Entry 5X5Y (X-ray diffraction, 3.46 A resolution); this record covers chains B and F of the 4 polymer chains in the assembly.

[Chain B]
Name: Probable ATP-binding component of ABC transporter
From: Pseudomonas aeruginosa PAO1
UniProtKB: Q9HVV6 (Q9HVV6_PSEAE); residue numbers follow UniProt; this construct covers 1-241
Chain sequence (247 residues; each row starts with the number of its first residue):
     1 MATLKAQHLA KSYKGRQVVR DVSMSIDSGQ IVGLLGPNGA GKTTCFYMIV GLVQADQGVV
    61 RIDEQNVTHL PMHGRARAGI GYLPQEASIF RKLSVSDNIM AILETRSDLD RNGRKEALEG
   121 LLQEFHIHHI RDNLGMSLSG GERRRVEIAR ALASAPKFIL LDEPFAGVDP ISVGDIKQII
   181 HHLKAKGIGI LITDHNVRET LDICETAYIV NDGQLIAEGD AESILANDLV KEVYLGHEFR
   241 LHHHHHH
Not modelled in the structure: 1, 241-247
Differences from the reference sequence: expression tag (242-247)

[Chain F]
Name: Uncharacterized protein
From: Pseudomonas aeruginosa PAO1
UniProtKB: Q9HXH4 (Q9HXH4_PSEAE); residue numbers follow UniProt; this construct covers 1-362
Chain sequence (362 residues; numbered 1 to 362; the number before each row is that of its first residue):
     1 MIVFRYLSRE VLVTMSAVSA VLLVIIMSGR FIKYLAQAAQ GLLDPGSLFL IMAFRIPGFL
    61 QLILPLGLFL GILLAYGRLY LESEMTVLSA TGMSQKRLLG YTMAPALLVA ILVAWLSLFL
   121 APQGINQFAL LLNKQDTLTE FDTLVPGRFQ AMRDGTRVTY TEELSKDRGE LAGIFISQKD
   181 LNSSNQERGI SILVAEKGTQ NIQADGSRYL ILHNGYRYDG NPGQANYRAI QYDTYGVMLP
   241 KPEASSEVSE RDAVPTADLF GSDNPRYQAE LQWRLSTPLL VFVVTLLAVP LSRVNPRQGR
   301 FLKLLPAILL YMGYLALLIA VRGQLDKGKI PMAIGLWWVH GLFLAIGLLL FYWEPLRLKL
   361 AS
Not modelled in the structure: 182-183, 243-251

[Chain B / chain F interface]
Residue-residue contacts (42):
  Gln-54(B) / Leu-358(F)
  His-69(B) / Leu-358(F)
  His-69(B) / Ala-361(F)
  Leu-70(B) / Leu-358(F)
  Pro-71(B) / Leu-358(F)
  Met-72(B) / Ser-89(F)
  Met-72(B) / Ala-90(F)  hydrophobic
  His-73(B) / Ser-89(F)
  His-73(B) / Gly-92(F)
  His-73(B) / Met-93(F)
  His-73(B) / Ser-94(F)
  Ala-76(B) / Ala-90(F)
  Ala-76(B) / Thr-91(F)
  Ala-76(B) / Gly-92(F)
  Arg-77(B) / Gly-92(F)  hydrogen bond (side chain-backbone)
  Arg-77(B) / Arg-97(F)
  Pro-84(B) / Val-87(F)
  Glu-86(B) / Ser-83(F)  hydrogen bond
  Glu-86(B) / Arg-297(F)
  Ala-87(B) / Glu-82(F)
  Ala-87(B) / Ser-83(F)
  Ser-88(B) / Glu-82(F)
  Ser-88(B) / Ser-83(F)
  Ser-88(B) / Val-87(F)
  Ile-89(B) / Glu-84(F)
  Phe-90(B) / Glu-84(F)
  Phe-90(B) / Leu-88(F)  hydrophobic
  Arg-91(B) / Glu-82(F)  salt bridge
  Arg-91(B) / Glu-84(F)  hydrogen bond (backbone-side chain)
  Lys-92(B) / Tyr-6(F)
  Lys-92(B) / Glu-10(F)  salt bridge
  Leu-93(B) / Ile-2(F)  hydrophobic
  Leu-93(B) / Tyr-6(F)  hydrophobic
  Asp-97(B) / Ile-2(F)
  Met-100(B) / Ile-2(F)  hydrophobic
  Ala-101(B) / Ile-2(F)
  Ile-102(B) / Thr-91(F)
  Glu-104(B) / Met-1(F)  hydrogen bond (side chain-backbone)
  Glu-104(B) / Ile-2(F)  hydrogen bond (side chain-backbone)
  Thr-105(B) / Thr-91(F)
  Arg-150(B) / Val-87(F)
  Ser-154(B) / Thr-91(F)
Interface residues without a listed pair, chain B (27 interface residues in all): Ile-80, Tyr-82
Interface residues without a listed pair, chain F (21 interface residues in all): Val-3, Thr-86

[Summary]
27 residues of chain B and 21 residues of chain F are in contact; the contacts include 5 hydrogen bonds and 2
salt bridges. Among the polar pairs are Arg-91(B)/Glu-82(F), Lys-92(B)/Glu-10(F) and Arg-77(B)/Gly-92(F).
Chain B is Probable ATP-binding component of ABC transporter and chain F is Uncharacterized protein, both from
Pseudomonas aeruginosa PAO1; the structure, A membrane protein complex, was determined by X-ray diffraction.
